Entry 8GRX (electron microscopy, 3.00 A resolution); this record covers chains A and D of the 4 polymer chains in the assembly.

== Chain A ==
Protein: Apolipoprotein E
Organism: Homo sapiens
UniProtKB: P02649 (APOE_HUMAN); residues 23-162 here correspond to UniProt positions 41-180 (UniProt number = residue number + 18)
Amino-acid sequence (140 residues; each row starts with the number of its first residue):
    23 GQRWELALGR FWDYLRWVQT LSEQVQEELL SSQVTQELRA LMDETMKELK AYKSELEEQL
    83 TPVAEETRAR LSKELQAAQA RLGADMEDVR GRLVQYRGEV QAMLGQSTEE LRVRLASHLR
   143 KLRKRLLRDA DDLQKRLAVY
Disordered / not traced: 84-85
Sequence notes: conflict R112 (Cys130 in P02649)
Swiss-Prot annotation at these positions:
  - region: H140 to R150 (LDL and other lipoprotein receptors binding)
  - binding site (heparin): L144 to R147
  - modified residue: M125 (Methionine sulfoxide), S129 (Phosphoserine)
  - glycosylation: K75 (N-linked (Glc) (glycation) lysine)
Reported in the primary citation:
  - mutagenesis - R112A, R158A: unchanged binding to Leukocyte immunoglobulin-like receptor subfamily A member 6 (chain D)
  - mutagenesis - W39A, R114A: decreased signaling in response to HMC3 cells
  - mutagenesis - W39A/R114A: abolished signaling

== Chain D ==
Protein: Leukocyte immunoglobulin-like receptor subfamily A member 6
Organism: Homo sapiens
UniProtKB: Q6PI73 (LIRA6_HUMAN); residue numbers follow UniProt; this construct covers 25-420
Amino-acid sequence (396 residues; row label = number of the first residue in the row):
    25 PFPKPTLWAE PGSVISWGSP VTIWCQGSLE AQEYRLDKEG SPEPLDRNNP LEPKNKARFS
    85 IPSMTEHHAG RYRCHYYSSA GWSEPSDPLE LVMTGFYNKP TLSALPSPVV ASGGNMTLRC
   145 GSQKGYHHFV LMKEGEHQLP RTLDSQQLHS GGFQALFPVG PVNPSHRWRF TCYYYYMNTP
   205 QVWSHPSDPL EILPSGVSRK PSLLTLQGPV LAPGQSLTLQ CGSDVGYDRF VLYKEGERDF
   265 LQRPGQQPQA GLSQANFTLG PVSRSHGGQY RCYGAHNLSS EWSAPSDPLN ILMAGQIYDT
   325 VSLSAQPGPT VASGENVTLL CQSWWQFDTF LLTKEGAAHP PLRLRSMYGA HKYQAEFPMS
   385 PVTSAHAGTY RCYGSYSSNP HLLSFPSEPL ELMVSG
Disordered / not traced: 72-77
Sequence notes: conflict R59 (Gln in Q6PI73), E90 (Gln in Q6PI73), N187 (Thr in Q6PI73), M201 (Thr in Q6PI73), Q205 (Arg in Q6PI73), R288 (Pro in Q6PI73), W348 (Arg in Q6PI73), W349 (Gly in Q6PI73), Q350 (Tyr in Q6PI73)
Swiss-Prot annotation at these positions:
  - glycosylation (N-linked (GlcNAc...) asparagine): N139, N301, N340
  - natural variant: R288 (P288R: this construct carries the variant)
Disulfide bonds: C49-C98, C144-C196, C245-C296, C345-C396

== Chain A / chain D interface ==
Contacting residue pairs (17; chain A residue first):
  L28(A) - E412(D)
  R32(A) - W348(D)
  D35(A) - Y322(D)
  D35(A) - D323(D)
  D35(A) - T324(D)  hydrogen bond
  D35(A) - W348(D)  hydrogen bond
  D35(A) - W349(D)  hydrogen bond
  Y36(A) - W348(D)  hydrophobic
  R38(A) - Y322(D)  hydrogen bond (side chain-backbone)
  R38(A) - D323(D)  salt bridge
  R38(A) - W349(D)
  W39(A) - W348(D)  hydrogen bond (side chain-backbone)
  W39(A) - W349(D)
  Q46(A) - Y372(D)  hydrogen bond
  Q46(A) - H375(D)  hydrogen bond (side chain-backbone)
  Q46(A) - Y377(D)  hydrogen bond
  E50(A) - H375(D)  salt bridge
Also at the interface, not in a pair above, chain A (10 interface residues in all): T42, Q55
Interface features reported in the paper:
  - residue pairs: W39(A)-W348(D) (hydrophobic contact), W39(A)-W349(D) (hydrophobic contact)
  - interface residues, chain A: D35(A), R38(A)
  - hot spots on chain A (mutagenesis) - D35A, R38A, R114A: decreased binding to Leukocyte immunoglobulin-like receptor subfamily A member 6 (chain D)

== In short ==
10 residues of chain A face 9 of chain D across their interface; the contacts include 8 hydrogen bonds and 2
salt bridges. Polar pairs include R38(A)-D323(D), E50(A)-H375(D) and D35(A)-T324(D). The paper describes
hydrophobic contacts between W39(A) and W348(D) and W39(A) and W349(D). The paper reports that D35A, R38A and
R114A of chain A reduce binding to Leukocyte immunoglobulin-like receptor subfamily A member 6 (chain D);
interface residues D35(A) and R38(A); 7 substitutions were tested in all.
Chain A is Apolipoprotein E and chain D is Leukocyte immunoglobulin-like receptor subfamily A member 6, both
from Homo sapiens; the structure, APOE4 receptor in complex with APOE4 NTD, was determined by electron
microscopy.
